8ZGT - chains A and G of the 6 polymer chains in the assembly; structure by electron microscopy, 2.96 A resolution.

Chain A:
Molecule: High affinity immunoglobulin epsilon receptor subunit alpha
From: Rattus norvegicus
Reference sequence: P12371 (FCERA_RAT); numbering as in UniProt (aligned over 1-245)
Sequence (245 residues; numbered 1 to 245; the number before each row is that of its first residue):
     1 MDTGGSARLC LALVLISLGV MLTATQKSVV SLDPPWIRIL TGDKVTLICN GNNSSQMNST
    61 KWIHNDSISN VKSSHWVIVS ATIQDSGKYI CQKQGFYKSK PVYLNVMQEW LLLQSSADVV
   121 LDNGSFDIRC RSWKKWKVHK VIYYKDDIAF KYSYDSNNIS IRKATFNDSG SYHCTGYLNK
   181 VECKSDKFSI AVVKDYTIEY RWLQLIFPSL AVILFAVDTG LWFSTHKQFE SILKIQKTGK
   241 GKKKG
Unresolved in the structure: 1-24, 237-245
UniProt features mapped onto this chain:
  - glycosylation (N-linked (GlcNAc...) asparagine): N52, N53, N58, N65, N123, N158, N167
Disulfides: C49-C91, C130-C174
Glycans and other covalent adducts: N-acetylglucosamine (NAG) linked to N65, N158, N167

Chain G:
Molecule: High affinity immunoglobulin epsilon receptor subunit gamma
From: Rattus norvegicus
Reference sequence: P20411 (FCERG_RAT); residues 1-86 here = UniProt positions 1-86
Sequence (86 residues; numbered 1 to 86; the number before each row is that of its first residue):
     1 MIPAVILFLL LLVEEAAALG EPQLCYILDA ILFLYGIVLT LLYCRLKIQV RKADIASREK
    61 SDAVYTGLNT RNQETYETLK HEKPPQ
Unresolved in the structure: 1-23, 58-86
UniProt features mapped onto this chain:
  - modified residue: Y65 (Phosphotyrosine), Y76 (Phosphotyrosine), T78 (Phosphothreonine)
From the paper describing this entry:
  - mutagenesis - L32G/Y43A, L39A/L42A: decreased expression with High affinity immunoglobulin epsilon receptor subunit alpha (chain A)
  - mutagenesis - L32G/Y43A: abolished binding to FcaRI
  - mutagenesis - L32G/Y43A, L39A/L42A: decreased binding to High affinity immunoglobulin epsilon receptor subunit alpha (chain A)
  - mutagenesis - L32G/Y43A, L39A/L42A: decreased binding to FcyRIIIA

Chain A / chain G interface:
Residue-residue contacts - 15 pairs, chain A then chain G:
  P208(A) - L28(G)  hydrophobic
  A211(A) - L32(G)  hydrophobic
  V212(A) - L32(G)  hydrophobic
  F215(A) - L32(G)  hydrophobic
  F215(A) - Y35(G)  hydrophobic
  F215(A) - L39(G)
  D218(A) - L39(G)
  T219(A) - Y35(G)
  W222(A) - L42(G)
  W222(A) - L46(G)
  T225(A) - L46(G)
  H226(A) - L46(G)
  H226(A) - Q49(G)
  F229(A) - Q49(G)
  F229(A) - A53(G)  hydrophobic
Interface residues without a listed pair, chain G (9 interface residues in all): V50
The authors on this interface:
  - hot spots on chain G (mutagenesis) - L32G/Y43A: decreased binding to High affinity immunoglobulin epsilon receptor subunit alpha (chain A)

In short:
10 residues of chain A face 9 of chain G across their interface. The paper reports that L32G/Y43A and
L39A/L42A of chain G reduce expression with High affinity immunoglobulin epsilon receptor subunit alpha (chain
A); L32G/Y43A and L39A/L42A of chain G reduce binding to High affinity immunoglobulin epsilon receptor subunit
alpha (chain A).
Chain A is High affinity immunoglobulin epsilon receptor subunit alpha and chain G is High affinity
immunoglobulin epsilon receptor subunit gamma, both from Rattus norvegicus; the structure, Structure of the
ige-fc bound to its high affinity receptor fc(epsilon)ri state3, was determined by electron microscopy
together with 8Y81, 8Y84, 8Z0T and 8ZGS from the same study.
